Entry 6LDI (electron microscopy, 3.69 A resolution); this record covers chains C and 1 of the 11 polymer chains in the assembly.

Chain C:
Name: DNA-directed RNA polymerase subunit beta
Organism: Escherichia coli (strain K12)
Notes: EC 2.7.7.6
Reference sequence: P0A8V2 (RPOB_ECOLI); numbering as in UniProt (aligned over 1-1342)
Chain sequence (1342 residues; each row starts with the number of its first residue):
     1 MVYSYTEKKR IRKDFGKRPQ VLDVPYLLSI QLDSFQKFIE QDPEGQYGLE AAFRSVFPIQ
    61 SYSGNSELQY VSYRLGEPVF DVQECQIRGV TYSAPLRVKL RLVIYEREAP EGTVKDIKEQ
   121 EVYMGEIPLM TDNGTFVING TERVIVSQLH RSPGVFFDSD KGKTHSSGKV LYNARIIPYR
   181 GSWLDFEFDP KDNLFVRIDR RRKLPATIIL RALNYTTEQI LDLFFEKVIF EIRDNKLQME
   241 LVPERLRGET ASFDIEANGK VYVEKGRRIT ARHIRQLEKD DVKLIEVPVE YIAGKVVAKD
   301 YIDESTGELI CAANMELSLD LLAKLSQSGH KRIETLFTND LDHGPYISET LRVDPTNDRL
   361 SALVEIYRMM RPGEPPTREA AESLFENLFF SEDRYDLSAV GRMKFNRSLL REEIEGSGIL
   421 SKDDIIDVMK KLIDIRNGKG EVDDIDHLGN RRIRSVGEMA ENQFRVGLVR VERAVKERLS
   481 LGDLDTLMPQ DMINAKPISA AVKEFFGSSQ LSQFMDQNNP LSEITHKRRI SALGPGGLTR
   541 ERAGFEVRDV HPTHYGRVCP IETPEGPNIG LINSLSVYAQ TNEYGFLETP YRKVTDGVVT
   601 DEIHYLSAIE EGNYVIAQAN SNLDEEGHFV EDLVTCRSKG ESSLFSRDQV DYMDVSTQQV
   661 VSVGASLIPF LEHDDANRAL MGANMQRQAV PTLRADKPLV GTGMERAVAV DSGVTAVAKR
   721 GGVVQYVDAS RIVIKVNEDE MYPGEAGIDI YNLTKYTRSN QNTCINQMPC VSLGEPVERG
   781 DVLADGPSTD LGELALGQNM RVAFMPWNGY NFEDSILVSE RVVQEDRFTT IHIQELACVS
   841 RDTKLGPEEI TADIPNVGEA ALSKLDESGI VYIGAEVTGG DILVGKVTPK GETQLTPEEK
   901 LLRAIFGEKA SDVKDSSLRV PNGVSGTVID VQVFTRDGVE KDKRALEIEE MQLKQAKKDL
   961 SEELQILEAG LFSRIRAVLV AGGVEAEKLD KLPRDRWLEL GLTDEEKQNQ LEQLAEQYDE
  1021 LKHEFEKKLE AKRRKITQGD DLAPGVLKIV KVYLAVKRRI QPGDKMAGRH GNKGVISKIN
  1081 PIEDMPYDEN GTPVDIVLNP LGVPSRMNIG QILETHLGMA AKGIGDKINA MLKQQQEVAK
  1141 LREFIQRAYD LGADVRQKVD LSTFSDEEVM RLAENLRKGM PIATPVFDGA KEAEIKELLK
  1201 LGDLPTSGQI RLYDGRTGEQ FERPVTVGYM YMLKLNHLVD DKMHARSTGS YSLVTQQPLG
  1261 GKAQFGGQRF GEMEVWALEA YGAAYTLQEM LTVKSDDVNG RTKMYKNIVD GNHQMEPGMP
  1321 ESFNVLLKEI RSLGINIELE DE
Not modelled in the structure: 1-2, 1341-1342
Curated features (UniProtKB/Swiss-Prot):
  - modified residue (N6-acetyllysine): Lys1022, Lys1200
  - mutagenesis: Ile561 (I561S: Resistant to antibiotics salinamide A and B), Ile569 (I569S: Resistant to antibiotics salinamide A and B), Ala665 (A665E: Resistant to antibiotics salinamide A and B), Asp675 (D675A/G: Resistant to antibiotics salinamide A and B), Asn677 (N677H/K: Resistant to antibiotics salinamide A and B), Leu680 (L680M: Resistant to antibiotics salinamide A and B), Glu813 (E813K: Disrupts the enzyme's active center)

Chain 1:
Molecule: 50-nt DNA strand
Sequence (50 nucleotides; each row starts with the number of its first residue):
    39 CTTGACCTTC CCCTTGCTGG AAGGTTTATA ATGGGAGCTG TCACGGATGC

Interface between chain C and chain 1:
Residue-residue contacts (17; chain C residue first):
  Arg151(C) - DG78(1)  sugar contact
  Arg175(C) - DG78(1)  salt bridge to the phosphate
  Gly181(C) - DT77(1)  base contact
  Trp183(C) - DT77(1)  stacking on the base
  Asp199(C) - DC76(1)  base contact
  Asp199(C) - DT77(1)  hydrogen bond to the base
  Arg200(C) - DT77(1)  base contact
  Arg200(C) - DG78(1)  salt bridge to the phosphate
  Arg201(C) - DG75(1)  base contact
  Arg371(C) - DG72(1)  base contact
  Arg371(C) - DG73(1)  hydrogen bond to the base
  Glu374(C) - DG71(1)  base contact
  Ile445(C) - DG78(1)  base contact
  Arg473(C) - DA74(1)  salt bridge to the phosphate
  Leu538(C) - DG78(1)  base contact
  Arg542(C) - DT79(1)  phosphate contact
  Val547(C) - DG78(1)  base contact
Interface residues without a listed pair, chain C (18 interface residues in all): Asp446, Arg451, Glu541, Glu546
Interface residues without a listed pair, chain 1 (10 interface residues in all): DC80

Summary:
18 residues of chain C and 10 residues of chain 1 are in contact, with 2 hydrogen bonds, 3 salt bridges and 1
aromatic stacking contact. Among the polar pairs are Asp199(C)-DT77(1), Arg371(C)-DG73(1) and
Arg175(C)-DG78(1). UniProt lists 7 mutagenesis sites on chain C.
Here chain C is DNA-directed RNA polymerase subunit beta (Escherichia coli (strain K12)) and chain 1 is a
50-nt DNA strand. Entry 6LDI (The cryo-EM structure of E. coli CueR transcription activation complex) was
determined by electron microscopy together with 7C17 from the same study.
